8B6F - chains AE and AO of the 69 polymer chains in the assembly; structure by electron microscopy, 2.80 A resolution.

[Chain AE]
Molecule: NADH dehydrogenase subunit 7
Source organism: Tetrahymena thermophila SB210
Notes: EC 1.6.5.3
UniProt: Q951B1 (Q951B1_TETTH); residues 1-442 here = UniProt positions 1-442
Sequence (442 residues; row label = number of the first residue in the row):
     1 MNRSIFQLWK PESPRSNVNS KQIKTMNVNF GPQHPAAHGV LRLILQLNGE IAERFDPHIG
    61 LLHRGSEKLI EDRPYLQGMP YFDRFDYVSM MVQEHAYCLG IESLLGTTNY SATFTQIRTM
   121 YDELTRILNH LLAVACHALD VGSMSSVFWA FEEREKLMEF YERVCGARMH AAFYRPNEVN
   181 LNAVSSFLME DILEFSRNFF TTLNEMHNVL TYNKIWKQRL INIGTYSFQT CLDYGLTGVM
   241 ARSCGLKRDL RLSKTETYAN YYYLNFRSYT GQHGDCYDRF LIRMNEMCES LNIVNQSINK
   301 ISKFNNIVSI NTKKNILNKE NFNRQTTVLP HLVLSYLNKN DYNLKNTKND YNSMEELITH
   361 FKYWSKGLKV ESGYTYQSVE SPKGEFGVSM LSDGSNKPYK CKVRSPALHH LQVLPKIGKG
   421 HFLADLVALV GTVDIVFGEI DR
Not modelled in the structure: 442
Disulfides: Cys231-Cys244
Small-molecule neighbours: ADP: Lys303, Ile307, Asn318, Asn321, Asn323, Leu329, Leu332, Tyr336

[Chain AO]
Molecule: NADH dehydrogenase subunit 9
Source organism: Tetrahymena thermophila SB210
Notes: EC 1.6.5.3
UniProt: Q950Z3 (Q950Z3_TETTH); residues 1-198 here = UniProt positions 1-198
Sequence (198 residues; row label = number of the first residue in the row):
     1 MQNKYMQPIQ LFIVFEKLNS KMWISKKLNS NHSIALIPSN WFYSINLFLK RELLFSNITL
    61 IENSAIDTIS YNLETNQNDL DKTNIENYFF KNKMLVFYNY YNYFLKSKLT LFIILNNLNK
   121 NIDSIDRIFA NANWLERETS EMYGINYKWK IDTRKLLLDY SKIENPMLKE FQSEGTQDAF
   181 YNIFENQVVV LKNETVEL

[Interface between chain AE and chain AO]
Pairs across the interface (93; chain AE residue first):
  Arg42(AE) with Tyr160(AO), hydrogen bond
  Asp56(AE) with Arg154(AO), salt bridge
  Pro57(AE) with Trp134(AO), hydrophobic
  His58(AE) with Arg154(AO); Tyr160(AO)
  Ile59(AE) with Trp134(AO), hydrophobic; Leu156(AO), hydrophobic; Leu157(AO)
  Gly60(AE) with Leu157(AO)
  His63(AE) with Met142(AO); Leu157(AO)
  Glu67(AE) with Met167(AO)
  Lys68(AE) with Pro166(AO); Met167(AO); Leu168(AO); Phe171(AO), hydrogen bond (side chain-backbone); Ser173(AO)
  Glu71(AE) with Lys169(AO), salt bridge
  Asp72(AE) with Ser173(AO)
  Ser103(AE) with Lys27(AO)
  Leu104(AE) with Lys27(AO), hydrogen bond (backbone-side chain)
  Leu232(AE) with Ser56(AO); Asn57(AO); Ile58(AO); Thr59(AO); Tyr103(AO), hydrophobic
  Asp233(AE) with Lys50(AO), salt bridge; Ala130(AO); Asn131(AO)
  Tyr234(AE) with Ala130(AO); Asn131(AO)
  Gly235(AE) with Asn131(AO)
  Arg248(AE) with Tyr101(AO), hydrogen bond; Tyr103(AO)
  Lys254(AE) with Gln2(AO)
  Thr255(AE) with Asn3(AO); Asn29(AO); Ser30(AO); Asn31(AO), hydrogen bond
  Glu256(AE) with Asn31(AO), hydrogen bond; Tyr101(AO); Lys108(AO)
  Lys369(AE) with Thr75(AO)
  Ser372(AE) with Tyr71(AO); Leu73(AO)
  Gly373(AE) with Glu86(AO)
  Tyr374(AE) with Phe97(AO)
  Thr375(AE) with Lys27(AO), hydrogen bond (side chain-backbone); Leu28(AO)
  Tyr376(AE) with Leu28(AO); Asn29(AO); Ile61(AO); Asn99(AO); Lys108(AO)
  Gln377(AE) with Lys27(AO), hydrogen bond (side chain-backbone); Leu28(AO)
  Glu385(AE) with Ile61(AO)
  Ser389(AE) with Phe97(AO)
  Leu391(AE) with Ile66(AO), hydrophobic; Phe89(AO), hydrophobic
  Ser392(AE) with Tyr71(AO), hydrogen bond (backbone-side chain)
  Asp393(AE) with Tyr71(AO); Asn72(AO); Leu73(AO); Glu74(AO), hydrogen bond (backbone-backbone)
  Gly394(AE) with Thr75(AO), hydrogen bond (backbone-side chain)
  Ser395(AE) with Glu74(AO)
  Tyr399(AE) with Ile66(AO), hydrophobic; Asp67(AO), hydrogen bond (side chain-backbone); Ser70(AO); Tyr71(AO), hydrogen bond (side chain-backbone); Lys169(AO), hydrogen bond (backbone-side chain)
  Lys400(AE) with Ser64(AO), hydrogen bond; Ala65(AO), hydrogen bond (side chain-backbone); Ile66(AO); Phe97(AO); Tyr143(AO), hydrogen bond
  Lys402(AE) with Glu62(AO), salt bridge; Ser64(AO); Glu138(AO)
  Arg404(AE) with Ile61(AO); Glu62(AO)
  Leu408(AE) with Trp134(AO), hydrophobic; Leu135(AO), hydrophobic
  His409(AE) with Ile61(AO), hydrogen bond (side chain-backbone); Asn131(AO); Leu135(AO)
  Leu411(AE) with Trp134(AO), hydrophobic
  Gln412(AE) with Ala130(AO); Asn131(AO), hydrogen bond (side chain-backbone); Trp134(AO)
  Ile440(AE) with Leu157(AO)
  Asp441(AE) with Leu157(AO)
Also at the interface, not in a pair above, chain AE (50 interface residues in all): Leu69, Gln229, Leu246, Glu371, Val403
Also at the interface, not in a pair above, chain AO (60 interface residues in all): His32, Ile34, Leu60, Asn63, Thr68, Asn76, Thr110, Phe112, Phe129, Ala132, Asn133, Gln172

[Overview]
50 residues of chain AE face 60 of chain AO across their interface, with 19 hydrogen bonds and 4 salt bridges.
Polar contacts include Asp56(AE)-Arg154(AO), Glu71(AE)-Lys169(AO) and Asp233(AE)-Lys50(AO). Ligands of chain
AE: ADP.
Chain AE is NADH dehydrogenase subunit 7 and chain AO is NADH dehydrogenase subunit 9, both from Tetrahymena
thermophila SB210; the structure, Cryo-EM structure of NADH:ubiquinone oxidoreductase (complex-I) from
respiratory supercomplex of Tetrahymena thermophila, was determined by electron microscopy (same publication
as 8B6H and 8B6J).
